PDB entry 7PF0 | electron microscopy, 11.00 A resolution (very low resolution: no residue pairs are listed; an interface is given only as per-side residue counts) | chains e and J of the 28 polymer chains in the assembly

# Chain e
Molecule: Histone H3.2
Organism: Homo sapiens
UniProt: Q71DI3 (H32_HUMAN); residues 0-135 here correspond to UniProt positions 1-136 (UniProt number = residue number + 1)
Chain sequence (136 residues; row label = number of the first residue in the row; numbering starts at 0):
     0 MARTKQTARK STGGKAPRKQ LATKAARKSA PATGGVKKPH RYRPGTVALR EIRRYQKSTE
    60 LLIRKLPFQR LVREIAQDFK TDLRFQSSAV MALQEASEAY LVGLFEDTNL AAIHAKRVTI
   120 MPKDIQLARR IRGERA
Not modelled in the structure: 0-36, 134-135
Construct notes: engineered mutation Ala110 (Cys111 in Q71DI3)
Curated features (UniProtKB/Swiss-Prot):
  - modified residue: Arg2 (Asymmetric dimethylarginine), Thr3 (Phosphothreonine), Lys4 (Allysine), Gln5 (5-glutamyl dopamine), Thr6 (Phosphothreonine), Arg8 (Citrulline), Lys9 (N6,N6,N6-trimethyllysine), Ser10 (ADP-ribosylserine), Thr11 (Phosphothreonine), Lys14 (N6-(2-hydroxyisobutyryl)lysine), Arg17 (Asymmetric dimethylarginine), Lys18 (N6-(2-hydroxyisobutyryl)lysine), Lys23 (N6-(2-hydroxyisobutyryl)lysine), Arg26 (Citrulline), Lys27 (N6,N6,N6-trimethyllysine), Ser28 (ADP-ribosylserine), Lys36 (N6,N6,N6-trimethyllysine), Lys37 (N6-methyllysine), Tyr41 (Phosphotyrosine), Lys56 (N6,N6,N6-trimethyllysine) and 8 more in UniProt
  - lipidation: Lys18 (N6-decanoyllysine)

# Chain J
Molecule: 541-nt DNA strand
Organism: synthetic construct
Sequence (541 nucleotides; numbered 198 to 738; the number before each row is that of its first residue):
   198 TACTTACATG ACAGGATGTA TATATCTGAC ACGTGCCTGG AGACTAGGGA GTAATCCCCT
   258 TGGCGGTTAA AACGCGGGGG ACAGCGCGTA CGTGCGTTTA AGCGGTGCTA GAGCTGTCTA
   318 CGACCAATTG AGCGGCCTCG GCACCGGGAT TCTCCAGGCG GCCAGTGCGC GAGACGGGTT
   378 ACCTTAATAC TTACATGACA GGATGTATAT ATCTGACACG TGCCTGGAGA CTAGGGAGTA
   438 ATCCCCTTGG CGGTTAAAAC GCGGGGGACA GCGCGTACGT GCGTTTAAGC GGTGCTAGAG
   498 CTGTCTACGA CCAATTGAGC GGCCTCGGCA CCGGGATTCT CCAGGCGGCC AGTGCGCGAG
   558 ACGGGTTACC TTAATACTTA CATGACAGGG TGTATATATC TGACACGTGC CTGGAGACTA
   618 GGGAGTAATC CCCTTGGCGG TTAAAACGCG GGGGACAGCG CGTACGTGCG TTTAAGCGGT
   678 GCTAGAGCTG TCTACGACCA ATTGAGCGGC CTCGGCACCG GGATTCTCCA GGCGGCCAGT
   738 G

# Chain e / chain J interface
At this resolution (11 A) residue pairs are not listed: 19 residues of chain e and 14 of chain J lie at the interface.

# Summary
The interface between chain e and chain J involves 19 residues on one side and 14 on the other.
Chain e is Histone H3.2 (Homo sapiens) and chain J is a 541-nt DNA strand (synthetic construct); the
structure, Trinucleosome of the 4x177 nucleosome array containing H1, was determined by electron microscopy
(same publication as 7PET, 7PEU, 7PEV, 7PEW, 7PEX, 7PEY and 16 further entries).
